Entry 6CND (electron microscopy, 4.80 A resolution (low resolution: residue-level contacts below are approximate; hydrogen-bond / salt-bridge calls are withheld)); this record covers chains B and C of the 21 polymer chains in the assembly.

[Chain B]
Protein: DNA-directed RNA polymerase III subunit RPC2
Organism: Saccharomyces cerevisiae (strain ATCC 204508 / S288c)
Notes: EC 2.7.7.6
UniProtKB: P22276 (RPC2_YEAST); numbering as in UniProt (aligned over 1-1149)
Sequence (1149 residues; each row starts with the number of its first residue):
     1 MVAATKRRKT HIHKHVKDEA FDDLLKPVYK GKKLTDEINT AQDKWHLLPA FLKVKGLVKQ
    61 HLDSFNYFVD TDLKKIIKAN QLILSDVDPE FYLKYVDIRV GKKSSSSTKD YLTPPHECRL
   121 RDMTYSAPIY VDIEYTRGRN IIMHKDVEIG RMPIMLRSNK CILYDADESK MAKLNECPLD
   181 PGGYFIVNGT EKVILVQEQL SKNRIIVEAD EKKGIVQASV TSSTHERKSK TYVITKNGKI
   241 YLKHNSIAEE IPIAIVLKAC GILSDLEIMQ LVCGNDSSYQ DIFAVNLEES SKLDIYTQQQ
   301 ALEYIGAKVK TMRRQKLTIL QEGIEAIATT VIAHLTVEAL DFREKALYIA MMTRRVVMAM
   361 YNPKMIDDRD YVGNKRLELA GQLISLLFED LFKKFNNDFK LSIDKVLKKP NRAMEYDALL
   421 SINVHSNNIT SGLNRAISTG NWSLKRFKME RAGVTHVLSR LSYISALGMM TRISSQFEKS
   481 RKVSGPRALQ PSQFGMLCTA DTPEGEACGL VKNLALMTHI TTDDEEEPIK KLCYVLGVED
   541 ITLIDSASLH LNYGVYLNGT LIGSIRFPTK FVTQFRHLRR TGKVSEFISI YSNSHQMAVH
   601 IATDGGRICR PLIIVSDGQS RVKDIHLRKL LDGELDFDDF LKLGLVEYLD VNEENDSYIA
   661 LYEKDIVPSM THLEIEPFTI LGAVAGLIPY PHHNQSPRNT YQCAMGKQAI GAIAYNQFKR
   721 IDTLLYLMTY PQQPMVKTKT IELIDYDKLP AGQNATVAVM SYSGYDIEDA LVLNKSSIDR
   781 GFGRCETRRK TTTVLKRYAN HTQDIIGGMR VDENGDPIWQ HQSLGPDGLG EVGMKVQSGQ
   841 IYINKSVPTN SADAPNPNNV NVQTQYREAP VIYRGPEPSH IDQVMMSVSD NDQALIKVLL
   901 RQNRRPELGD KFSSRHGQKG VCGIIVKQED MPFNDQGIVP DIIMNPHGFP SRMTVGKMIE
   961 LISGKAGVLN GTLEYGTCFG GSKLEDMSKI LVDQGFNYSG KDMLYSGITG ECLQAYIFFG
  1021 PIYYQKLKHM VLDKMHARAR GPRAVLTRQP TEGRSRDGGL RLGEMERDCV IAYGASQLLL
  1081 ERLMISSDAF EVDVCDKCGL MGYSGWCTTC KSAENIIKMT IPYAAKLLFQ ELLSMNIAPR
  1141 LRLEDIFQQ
Disordered / not traced: 1-35
Bound ions: Zn2+: Cys1095, Lys1097, Cys1098, Cys1107, Cys1110
Swiss-Prot annotation at these positions:
  - zinc finger: Cys1095 to Cys1110 (C4-type)
  - binding site (Zn(2+)): Cys1095, Cys1098, Cys1107, Cys1110

[Chain C]
Protein: DNA-directed RNA polymerases I and III subunit RPAC1
Organism: Saccharomyces cerevisiae (strain ATCC 204508 / S288c)
UniProtKB: P07703 (RPAC1_YEAST); numbering as in UniProt (aligned over 1-335)
Sequence (335 residues; each row starts with the number of its first residue):
     1 MSNIVGIEYN RVTNTTSTDF PGFSKDAENE WNVEKFKKDF EVNISSLDAR EANFDLINID
    61 TSIANAFRRI MISEVPSVAA EYVYFFNNTS VIQDEVLAHR IGLVPLKVDP DMLTWVDSNL
   121 PDDEKFTDEN TIVLSLNVKC TRNPDAPKGS TDPKELYNNA HVYARDLKFE PQGRQSTTFA
   181 DCPVVPADPD ILLAKLRPGQ EISLKAHCIL GIGGDHAKFS PVSTASYRLL PQINILQPIK
   241 GESARRFQKC FPPGVIGIDE GSDEAYVKDA RKDTVSREVL RYEEFADKVK LGRVRNHFIF
   301 NVESAGAMTP EEIFFKSVRI LKNKAEYLKN CPITQ
Swiss-Prot annotation at these positions:
  - modified residue: Ser2 (N-acetylserine), Ser17 (Phosphoserine)

[Interface between chain B and chain C]
Residue-residue contacts (77):
  Thr729(B) - Val96(C)
  Tyr730(B) - Val96(C)
  Tyr730(B) - Arg100(C)
  Ser776(B) - Ala217(C)
  Asp779(B) - His99(C)
  Asp779(B) - His216(C)
  Asp779(B) - Ala217(C)
  Asp779(B) - Lys218(C)
  Arg780(B) - His99(C)
  Arg780(B) - Leu103(C)
  Arg780(B) - Ala217(C)
  Arg780(B) - Ser223(C)
  Gly781(B) - His99(C)
  Arg784(B) - His99(C)
  Glu786(B) - Gln93(C)
  Glu786(B) - Val96(C)
  Arg788(B) - Gln93(C)
  Arg901(B) - Gln93(C)
  Arg901(B) - Asp94(C)
  Asn903(B) - Glu95(C)
  Gln928(B) - Ile72(C)
  Glu929(B) - Arg68(C)
  Glu929(B) - Arg69(C)
  Glu929(B) - Ile70(C)
  Glu929(B) - Ile72(C)
  Glu929(B) - Ser73(C)
  Asp930(B) - Arg69(C)
  Phe933(B) - Arg68(C)
  Phe933(B) - Ser226(C)
  Phe933(B) - Tyr227(C)
  Asn934(B) - Ser226(C)
  Asp935(B) - Ser226(C)
  Asp935(B) - Arg228(C)
  Asp935(B) - Thr274(C)
  Gln936(B) - Ser226(C)
  Gly937(B) - Thr224(C)
  Gly937(B) - Ser226(C)
  Ser988(B) - Arg281(C)
  Val992(B) - Glu278(C)
  Gly995(B) - Thr274(C)
  Gly995(B) - Ser276(C)
  Phe996(B) - Thr274(C)
  Phe996(B) - Ser276(C)
  Phe996(B) - Glu278(C)
  Asn997(B) - Ser276(C)
  Asn997(B) - Arg277(C)
  Tyr998(B) - Arg281(C)
  Lys1001(B) - Arg277(C)
  Asp1002(B) - Arg277(C)
  Met1003(B) - Val275(C)
  Met1003(B) - Arg277(C)
  Met1003(B) - Arg293(C)
  Tyr1005(B) - Tyr227(C)
  Tyr1005(B) - Leu229(C)
  Tyr1005(B) - Arg293(C)
  Gly1007(B) - Arg68(C)
  Gly1007(B) - Arg69(C)
  Ile1008(B) - Asn65(C)
  Ile1008(B) - Arg69(C)
  Thr1009(B) - Asn65(C)
  Gly1010(B) - Thr61(C)
  Gly1010(B) - Asn65(C)
  Gly1010(B) - Tyr227(C)
  Glu1011(B) - Thr15(C)
  Glu1011(B) - Thr61(C)
  Cys1012(B) - Thr15(C)
  Cys1012(B) - Leu229(C)
  Cys1012(B) - Arg293(C)
  Leu1013(B) - Val12(C)
  Gln1014(B) - Val12(C)
  Gln1014(B) - Thr13(C)
  Tyr1016(B) - Ile7(C)
  Tyr1016(B) - Glu8(C)
  Tyr1016(B) - Tyr9(C)
  Tyr1016(B) - Asn10(C)
  Tyr1016(B) - Arg11(C)
  Tyr1016(B) - Arg277(C)
Also at the interface, not in a pair above, chain B (43 interface residues in all): Phe718, Lys775, Asp882, Arg905, Ser1006
Also at the interface, not in a pair above, chain C (42 interface residues in all): Glu74, Val91, Asp215, Pro252

[In short]
43 residues of chain B face 42 of chain C across their interface. Cys1095(B), Lys1097(B), Cys1098(B),
Cys1107(B) and Cys1110(B) coordinate Zn2+. UniProt lists 4 Zn2+-binding residues on chain B.
Chain B is DNA-directed RNA polymerase III subunit RPC2 and chain C is DNA-directed RNA polymerases I and III
subunit RPAC1, both from Saccharomyces cerevisiae (strain ATCC 204508 / S288c); the structure, Yeast RNA
polymerase III natural open complex (nOC), was determined by electron microscopy together with 6CNB, 6CNC and
6CNF from the same study.
